Entry 9KYP (X-ray diffraction, 1.79 A resolution); this record covers chain A.

[Chain A]
Protein: Glycoside hydrolase family 57 N-terminal domain-containing protein
From: Aquifex aeolicus VF5
Reference sequence: O66934 (O66934_AQUAE); numbering as in UniProt (aligned over 2-477)
Chain sequence (484 residues; row label = number of the first residue in the row; numbers below 1 keep their minus sign (Met-6 is residue -6)):
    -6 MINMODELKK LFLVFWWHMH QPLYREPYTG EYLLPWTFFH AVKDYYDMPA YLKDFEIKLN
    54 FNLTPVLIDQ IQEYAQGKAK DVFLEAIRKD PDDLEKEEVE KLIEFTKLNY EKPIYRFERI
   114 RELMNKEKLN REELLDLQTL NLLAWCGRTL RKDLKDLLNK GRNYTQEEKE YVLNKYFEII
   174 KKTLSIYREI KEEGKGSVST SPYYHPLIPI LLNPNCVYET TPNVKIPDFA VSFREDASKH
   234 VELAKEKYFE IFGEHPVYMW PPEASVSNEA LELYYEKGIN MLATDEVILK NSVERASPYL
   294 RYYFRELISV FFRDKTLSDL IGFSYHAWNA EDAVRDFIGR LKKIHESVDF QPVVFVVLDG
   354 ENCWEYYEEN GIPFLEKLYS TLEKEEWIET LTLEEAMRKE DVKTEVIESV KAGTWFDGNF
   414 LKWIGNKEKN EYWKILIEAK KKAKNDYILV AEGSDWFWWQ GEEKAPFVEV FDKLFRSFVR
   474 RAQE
Not modelled in the structure: -6 to 1
Modified residues: PYL (pyrrolysine) at position -2
Construct notes: initiating methionine (-6); expression tag (-5 to 1)

[In short]
Chain A is Glycoside hydrolase family 57 N-terminal domain-containing protein (Aquifex aeolicus VF5); the
structure, GH57 family amylopullulanase from Aquifex aeolicus wild type complex with beta-cyclodextrin, was
determined by X-ray diffraction (same publication as 9JLT, 9JLU, 9KYQ and 9KYR).
